PDB entry 4JUH | X-ray diffraction, 2.81 A resolution | chains C and D of the 6 polymer chains in the assembly

# Chain C
Name: Hemagglutinin
From: Influenza A virus
Notes: fragment: Hemagglutinin HA1 chain
Reference sequence: Q9WFX3 (HEMA_I18A0); the construct lacks a stretch of the UniProt sequence and is renumbered around it, so the offset changes along the chain: 5-42 = UniProt 18-55; 44-49 = UniProt 56-61; 50-132 = UniProt 63-145; 133-325 = UniProt 147-339
Sequence (324 residues; row label = number of the first residue in the row; note: 1 number in that range is skipped by the numbering (no residue carries it; nothing is unmodelled there)):
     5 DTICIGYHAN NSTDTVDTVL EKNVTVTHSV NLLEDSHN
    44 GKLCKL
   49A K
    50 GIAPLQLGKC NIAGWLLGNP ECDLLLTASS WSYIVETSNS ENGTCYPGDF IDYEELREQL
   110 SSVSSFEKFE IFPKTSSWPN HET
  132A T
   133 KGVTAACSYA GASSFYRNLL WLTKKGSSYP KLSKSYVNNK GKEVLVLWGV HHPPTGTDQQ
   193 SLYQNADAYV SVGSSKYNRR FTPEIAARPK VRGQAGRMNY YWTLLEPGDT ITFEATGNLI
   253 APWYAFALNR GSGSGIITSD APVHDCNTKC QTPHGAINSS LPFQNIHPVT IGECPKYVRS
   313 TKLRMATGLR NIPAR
Disulfide bonds: Cys-47/Cys-278, Cys-59/Cys-71, Cys-94/Cys-139, Cys-282/Cys-306
Covalently attached groups: N-acetylglucosamine (NAG) linked to Asn-91
Construct notes: engineered mutation Gly-225 (Asp239 in Q9WFX3); expression tag (326-327)
Curated features (UniProtKB/Swiss-Prot):
  - glycosylation (N-linked (GlcNAc...) asparagine): Asn-14, Asn-15, Asn-27, Asn-91, Asn-290

# Chain D
Name: Hemagglutinin
From: Influenza A virus
Notes: fragment: Hemagglutinin HA2 chain
Reference sequence: Q9WFX3 (HEMA_I18A0); residues 501-670 here correspond to UniProt positions 345-514 (UniProt number = residue number - 156)
Sequence (170 residues; numbered 501 to 670; the number before each row is that of its first residue):
   501 GLFGAIAGFI EGGWTGMIDG WYGYHHQNEQ GSGYAADQKS TQNAIDGITN KVNSVIEKMN
   561 TQFTAVGKEF NNLERRIENL NKKVDDGFLD IWTYNAELLV LLENERTLDF HDSNVRNLYE
   621 KVKSQLKNNA KEIGNGCFEF YHKCDDACME SVRNGTYDYP KYSEESKLNR
Not modelled in the structure: 665-670
Disulfide bonds: Cys-644/Cys-648
Curated features (UniProtKB/Swiss-Prot):
  - glycosylation: Asn-654 (N-linked (GlcNAc...) asparagine)

# How chain C and chain D interact
Pairs across the interface - 124 pairs, chain C then chain D:
  Asp-5(C) / Gln-527(D)
  Asp-5(C) / Asn-528(D)
  Asp-5(C) / Phe-638(D)
  Asp-5(C) / Glu-639(D)
  Asp-5(C) / Phe-640(D)  hydrogen bond (backbone-backbone)
  Asp-5(C) / Lys-643(D)
  Asp-5(C) / Cys-644(D)  hydrogen bond (side chain-backbone)
  Thr-6(C) / His-526(D)
  Thr-6(C) / Gln-527(D)  hydrogen bond (backbone-backbone)
  Thr-6(C) / Phe-638(D)
  Thr-6(C) / Met-649(D)
  Ile-7(C) / Cys-637(D)
  Ile-7(C) / Phe-638(D)  hydrogen bond (backbone-backbone)
  Ile-7(C) / Phe-640(D)  hydrophobic
  Ile-7(C) / Val-652(D)  hydrophobic
  Cys-8(C) / Trp-514(D)
  Cys-8(C) / Gly-523(D)
  Cys-8(C) / Tyr-524(D)
  Cys-8(C) / His-525(D)  hydrogen bond (backbone-backbone)
  Cys-8(C) / Gly-636(D)
  Cys-8(C) / Cys-637(D)  disulfide
  Ile-9(C) / Ile-510(D)
  Ile-9(C) / Trp-514(D)
  Ile-9(C) / Gly-523(D)
  Ile-9(C) / Tyr-524(D)  hydrophobic
  Ile-9(C) / Tyr-619(D)  hydrophobic
  Ile-9(C) / Val-622(D)  hydrophobic
  Ile-9(C) / Gly-636(D)  hydrogen bond (backbone-backbone)
  Gly-10(C) / Trp-514(D)
  Gly-10(C) / Tyr-522(D)
  Gly-10(C) / Gly-523(D)  hydrogen bond (backbone-backbone)
  Tyr-11(C) / Ile-506(D)
  Tyr-11(C) / Ala-507(D)  hydrogen bond (side chain-backbone)
  Tyr-11(C) / Ile-510(D)  hydrogen bond (side chain-backbone)
  Tyr-11(C) / Glu-511(D)
  Tyr-11(C) / Gly-512(D)  hydrogen bond (side chain-backbone)
  Tyr-11(C) / Gly-513(D)
  Tyr-11(C) / Trp-514(D)  hydrogen bond (backbone-backbone)
  Tyr-11(C) / Met-517(D)
  Tyr-11(C) / Trp-521(D)
  Tyr-11(C) / Val-615(D)  hydrophobic
  His-12(C) / Trp-514(D)
  His-12(C) / Met-517(D)  hydrogen bond (side chain-backbone)
  His-12(C) / Ile-518(D)
  His-12(C) / Gly-520(D)  hydrogen bond (side chain-backbone)
  His-12(C) / Trp-521(D)  hydrogen bond (backbone-backbone)
  Ala-13(C) / Gly-513(D)
  Ala-13(C) / Trp-514(D)  hydrogen bond (backbone-backbone)
  Ala-13(C) / Thr-515(D)
  Val-20(C) / Asn-604(D)
  Asp-21(C) / Leu-601(D)
  Asp-21(C) / Asn-604(D)  hydrogen bond (backbone-side chain)
  Thr-22(C) / Leu-601(D)
  Thr-22(C) / Glu-605(D)  hydrogen bond
  Val-23(C) / Leu-602(D)  hydrophobic
  Val-23(C) / Glu-605(D)
  Leu-24(C) / Glu-605(D)  hydrogen bond (backbone-side chain)
  Val-28(C) / Leu-608(D)  hydrophobic
  Val-30(C) / Leu-608(D)  hydrophobic
  Thr-31(C) / Trp-521(D)
  His-32(C) / Trp-521(D)  hydrogen bond
  Glu-103(C) / Glu-569(D)
  Glu-103(C) / Phe-570(D)
  Glu-103(C) / Asn-571(D)
  Arg-106(C) / Glu-569(D)  salt bridge
  Glu-107(C) / Lys-568(D)  salt bridge
  Gly-265(C) / Thr-564(D)  hydrogen bond (backbone-side chain)
  Ser-266(C) / Thr-564(D)
  Gly-267(C) / Val-566(D)
  Pro-294(C) / Ile-556(D)  hydrophobic
  Phe-295(C) / Met-559(D)  hydrophobic
  Phe-295(C) / Ala-596(D)  hydrophobic
  Pro-300(C) / Gln-562(D)  hydrogen bond (backbone-side chain)
  Pro-300(C) / Ala-565(D)
  Val-301(C) / Ala-565(D)
  Thr-302(C) / Gln-562(D)  hydrogen bond
  Thr-302(C) / Phe-563(D)
  Thr-302(C) / Thr-564(D)
  Thr-302(C) / Ala-565(D)  hydrogen bond (backbone-backbone)
  Gly-304(C) / Phe-563(D)
  Gly-304(C) / Thr-564(D)  hydrogen bond (backbone-side chain)
  Glu-305(C) / Phe-563(D)
  Cys-306(C) / Thr-561(D)
  Cys-306(C) / Gln-562(D)  hydrogen bond (backbone-backbone)
  Pro-307(C) / Gln-562(D)
  Lys-308(C) / Gln-562(D)
  Lys-308(C) / Trp-592(D)
  Tyr-309(C) / Gln-562(D)  hydrogen bond (backbone-side chain)
  Tyr-309(C) / Leu-589(D)  hydrophobic
  Val-310(C) / Trp-592(D)
  Val-310(C) / Thr-593(D)
  Arg-311(C) / Asp-586(D)  salt bridge
  Arg-311(C) / Leu-589(D)
  Arg-311(C) / Asp-590(D)  salt bridge
  Arg-311(C) / Thr-593(D)  hydrogen bond (backbone-side chain)
  Ser-312(C) / Thr-593(D)
  Ser-312(C) / Glu-597(D)  hydrogen bond
  Leu-315(C) / Ala-596(D)
  Leu-315(C) / Glu-597(D)
  Leu-315(C) / Val-600(D)  hydrophobic
  Arg-316(C) / Val-600(D)
  Arg-316(C) / Asn-604(D)  hydrogen bond (backbone-side chain)
  Met-317(C) / Val-552(D)  hydrophobic
  Met-317(C) / Val-555(D)  hydrophobic
  Met-317(C) / Asn-604(D)
  Ala-318(C) / Asn-604(D)  hydrogen bond (backbone-side chain)
  Ala-318(C) / Thr-607(D)
  Thr-319(C) / Trp-521(D)
  Thr-319(C) / Ile-548(D)
  Thr-319(C) / Val-552(D)
  Thr-319(C) / His-611(D)  hydrogen bond (backbone-side chain)
  Gly-320(C) / Trp-521(D)
  Gly-320(C) / Leu-608(D)
  Gly-320(C) / His-611(D)  hydrogen bond (backbone-side chain)
  Leu-321(C) / Ile-506(D)  hydrophobic
  Leu-321(C) / Trp-521(D)
  Leu-321(C) / His-611(D)
  Arg-322(C) / Leu-608(D)
  Ile-324(C) / Ile-506(D)  hydrophobic
  Ile-324(C) / Ala-507(D)  hydrophobic
  Ile-324(C) / Gly-512(D)
  Ile-324(C) / Gly-513(D)  hydrogen bond (backbone-backbone)
  Pro-325(C) / Gly-513(D)
  Pro-325(C) / Thr-515(D)
Also at the interface, not in a pair above, chain C (56 interface residues in all): Val-34, Leu-36, Tyr-102, Ile-268, Ile-269, Gln-296, Ile-303, Ala-326
Also at the interface, not in a pair above, chain D (68 interface residues in all): Ala-505, Glu-529, Asn-560, Glu-603, Leu-618, Leu-626, Asn-635
Inter-chain disulfides: Cys-8(C)/Cys-637(D)

# In short
56 residues of chain C and 68 residues of chain D are in contact; the contacts include 1 disulfide bond, 33
hydrogen bonds and 4 salt bridges. Polar contacts include Arg-106(C)/Glu-569(D), Glu-107(C)/Lys-568(D) and
Arg-311(C)/Asp-586(D). N-acetylglucosamine is covalently linked to Asn-91(C).
Here chain C is Hemagglutinin and chain D is Hemagglutinin, both from Influenza A virus. Entry 4JUH (Crystal
structure of 1918 pandemic influenza virus hemagglutinin mutant D225G complexed with avian receptor analogue
LSTa) was determined by X-ray diffraction together with 4JTV, 4JTX, 4JU0, 4JUG and 4JUJ from the same study.
